4Y4F - chains A and C of the 4 polymer chains in the assembly; structure by X-ray diffraction, 3.19 A resolution.

== Chain A ==
Protein: Antigen-presenting glycoprotein CD1d1
Organism: Mus musculus
Notes: fragment: Ectodomain
Reference sequence: P11609 (CD1D1_MOUSE); residues 1-279 here correspond to UniProt positions 19-297 (UniProt number = residue number + 18)
Sequence (285 residues; row label = number of the first residue in the row):
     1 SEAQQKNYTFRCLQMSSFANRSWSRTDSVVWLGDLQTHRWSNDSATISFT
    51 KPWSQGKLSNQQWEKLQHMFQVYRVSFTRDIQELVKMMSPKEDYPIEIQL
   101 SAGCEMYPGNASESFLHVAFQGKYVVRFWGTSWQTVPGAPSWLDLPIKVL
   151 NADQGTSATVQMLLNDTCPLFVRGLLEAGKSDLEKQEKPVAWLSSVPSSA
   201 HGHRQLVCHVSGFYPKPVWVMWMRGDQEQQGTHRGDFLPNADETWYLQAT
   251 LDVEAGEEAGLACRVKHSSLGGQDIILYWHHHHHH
Disordered / not traced: 1-6, 198-203, 280-285
Sequence notes: variant H201 (Asp219 in P11609); expression tag (280-285)
Disulfides: C104-C168, C208-C263
Covalent attachments: N-acetylglucosamine (NAG) linked to N42, N165
Residues lining bound ligands: gck127 (49M; (1R)-1,5-anhydro-1-[(1E,3S,4S,5R)-4,5-dihydroxy-3-(nonacosanoylamino)nonadec-1-en-1-yl]-D-galactitol): C12, Q14, S28, V30, H38, W40, I47, W63, L66, F70, Y73, S76, F77, D80, I81, L84, V85, I98, L100, A102, G103, L116, V118, F120, W133, W142, L143, P146, L150, D153, G155, T156, V160, L163, L164, T167, C168, F171
Swiss-Prot annotation at these positions:
  - binding site (a D-galactosylceramide): D80, D153 to T156
  - glycosylation (N-linked (GlcNAc...) asparagine): N7, N20, N42, N110, N165

== Chain C ==
Protein: Chimeric TCR Valpha14/Jalpha18 chain (mouse variable domain/ human constant domain)
Organism: Mus musculus, Homo sapiens
Sequence (209 residues; numbered 0 to 208; the number before each row is that of its first residue; numbering starts at 0):
     0 MKTQVEQSPQSLVVRQGENCVLQCNYSVTPDNHLRWFKQDTGKGLVSLTV
    50 LVDQKDKTSNGRYSATLDKDAKHSTLHITATLLDDTATYICVVGDRGSAL
   100 GRLHFGAGTQLIVIPDIQNPDPAVYQLRDSKSSDKSVCLFTDFDSQTNVS
   150 QSKDSDVYITDKCVLDMRSMDFKSNSAVAWSNKSDFACANAFNNSIIPED
   200 TFFPSPESS
Disordered / not traced: 0-1, 183, 205-208
Disulfides: C23-C90, C137-C187
Residues lining bound ligands: gck127 (49M; (1R)-1,5-anhydro-1-[(1E,3S,4S,5R)-4,5-dihydroxy-3-(nonacosanoylamino)nonadec-1-en-1-yl]-D-galactitol): P29, N31, D94, R95, G96

== Interface between chain A and chain C ==
Residue-residue contacts (17; chain A residue first):
  V72(A) - P29(C)  hydrophobic
  S76(A) - P29(C)
  S76(A) - R95(C)  hydrogen bond (backbone-side chain)
  R79(A) - D94(C)  salt bridge
  R79(A) - R95(C)
  R79(A) - L99(C)  hydrogen bond (side chain-backbone)
  R79(A) - G100(C)
  R79(A) - R101(C)
  D80(A) - R95(C)  salt bridge
  D80(A) - L99(C)
  E83(A) - L99(C)
  L84(A) - L99(C)  hydrophobic
  M87(A) - L99(C)  hydrophobic
  V149(A) - S97(C)
  V149(A) - L99(C)  hydrophobic
  A152(A) - G96(C)
  D153(A) - G96(C)
Also at the interface, not in a pair above, chain A (12 interface residues in all): V75, L150
Also at the interface, not in a pair above, chain C (11 interface residues in all): T28, N31, A98

== Overview ==
12 residues of chain A face 11 of chain C across their interface, with 2 hydrogen bonds and 2 salt bridges.
Polar contacts include R79(A)-D94(C), D80(A)-R95(C) and S76(A)-R95(C). Gck127 is bound between chain A and
chain C. N-acetylglucosamine is covalently linked to N42(A) and N165(A).
Here chain A is Antigen-presenting glycoprotein CD1d1 (Mus musculus) and chain C is Chimeric TCR
Valpha14/Jalpha18 chain (mouse variable domain/ human constant domain) (Mus musculus, Homo sapiens). Entry
4Y4F (Crystal structure of the mCD1d/GCK127/iNKTCR ternary complex) was determined by X-ray diffraction.
